PDB entry 7DUK | X-ray diffraction, 3.60 A resolution | chains A and I of the 23 polymer chains in the assembly

# Chain A
Molecule: 30S Ribosomal RNA rRNA
Organism: Thermus thermophilus HB8
Sequence (1522 nucleotides; numbered 0 to 1544 plus 19 insertion-coded residues; 42 numbers in that range are skipped by the numbering (no residue carries them; nothing is unmodelled there); the number before each row is that of its first residue; a row labelled like 190A-190L holds insertion residues (190A, then the next letters in order); numbering starts at 0):
     0 UUUGUUGGAG AGUCUGAUCC UGGCUCAGGG UGAACGCUGG CGGCGUGCCU AAGACAUGCA
    60 AGUCGUGCGG G
    73 CCGCGGGGUU UU
    88 ACUCCG
    95 UGGUC
   101 AGCGGCGGAC GGGUGAGUAA CGCGUGGGU
  129A G
   130 ACCUACCCGG AAGAGGGGGA CAACCCGGGG AAACUCGGGC UAAUCCCCCA UGUGGACCCG
   190 C
190A-190L CCCUUGGGGUGU
   191 GUCCAAAGGG CUUU
   216 GCCCGCUUCC GGAUGGGCCC GCGUCCCAUC AGCUAGUUGG UGGGGUAAUG GCCCACCAAG
   276 GCGACGACGG GUAGCCGGUC UGAGAGGAUG GCCGGCCACA GGGGCACUGA GACACGGGCC
   336 CCACUCCUAC GGGAGGCAGC AGUUAGGAAU CUUCCGCAAU GGGCGCAAGC CUGACGGAGC
   396 GACGCCGCUU GGAGGAAGAA GCCCUUCGGG GUGUAAACUC CUGAA
   442 CCCGGGACGA AACCCCCGAC GA
   474 GGGGACUGAC GGUACCGGG
   494 GUAAUAGCGC CGGCCAACUC CGUGCCAGCA GCCGCGGUAA UACGGAGGGC GCGAGCGUUA
   554 CCCGGAUUCA CUGGGCGUAA AGGGCGUGUA GGCGGCCUGG GGCGUCCCAU GUGAAAGACC
   614 ACGGCUCAAC CGUGGGGGAG CGUGGGAUAC GCUCAGGCUA GACGGUGGGA GAGGGUGGUG
   674 GAAUUCCCGG AGUAGCGGUG AAAUGCGCAG AUACCGGGAG GAACGCCGAU GGCGAAGGCA
   734 GCCACCUGGU CCACCCGUGA CGCUGAGGCG CGAAAGCGUG GGGAGCAAAC CGGAUUAGAU
   794 ACCCGGGUAG UCCACGCCCU AAACGAUGCG CGCUAGGUCU CUGGGUCU
   848 CCUGGGGGCC GAAGCUAACG CGUUAAGCGC GCCGCCUGGG GAGUACGGCC GCAAGGCUGA
   908 AACUCAAAGG AAUUGACGGG GGCCCGCACA AGCGGUGGAG CAUGUGGUUU AAUUCGAAGX
   968 AACGCGAAGA ACCUUACCAG GCCUUGACAU GCUAGG
 1003A G
  1004 AACCCGGGUG AAAGCCUGGG GUGCCCC
1030A-1030D GCGA
  1031 GGGGAGCCCU AGCACAGGUG CUGCAUGGCC GUCGUCAGCU CGUGCCGUGA GGUGUUGGGU
  1091 UAAGUCCCGC AACGAGCGCA ACCCCCGCCG UUAGUUGCCA GCGGUUCGGC CGGGCACUCU
  1151 AACGGGACUG CCCGCGAAA
  1171 GCGGGAGGAA GGAGGGGACG ACGUCUGGUC AGCAUGGCCC UUACGGCCUG GGCGACACAC
  1231 GUGCUACAAU GCCCACUACA AAGCGAUGCC ACCCGGCAAC GGGGAGCUAA UCGCAAAAAG
  1291 GUGGGCCCAG UUCGGAUUGG GGUCUGCAAC CCGACCCCAU GAAGCCGGAA UCGCUAGUAA
  1351 UCGCGGAUCA G
 1361A C
  1362 CAUGCCGCGG UGAAUACGUU CCCGGGCCUU GUACACACXG CCXGUXACGC CAUGGGAGCG
  1422 GGCUCUACCC GAAGUCGCCG GG
  1446 AGCCUACGGG
  1459 CAGGCGCCGA GGGUAGGGCC CGUGACUGGG GCGAAGUCGU AACAAGGUAG CUGUACCGGA
  1519 AGGUGCGGCU GGAUCCACUC CUUUCU
Unresolved in the structure: 0-4, 1534-1538
Modified positions: PSU (pseudouridine-5'-monophosphate) at position 516, 7MG (7N-methyl-8-hydroguanosine-5'-monophosphate) at position 527, M2G (N2-dimethylguanosine-5'-monophosphate) at position 966, 5MC (5-methylcytidine-5'-monophosphate) at position 967, 2MG (2N-methylguanosine-5'-monophosphate) at position 1207, 5MC (5-methylcytidine-5'-monophosphate) at position 1400, 4OC (4n,o2'-methylcytidine-5'-monophosphate) at position 1402, 5MC (5-methylcytidine-5'-monophosphate) at position 1404, 5MC (5-methylcytidine-5'-monophosphate) at position 1407, UR3 (3-methyluridine-5'-monophoshate) at position 1498, MA6 (6N-dimethyladenosine-5'-monophoshate) at position 1518, MA6 (6N-dimethyladenosine-5'-monophoshate) at position 1519, PSU (pseudouridine-5'-monophosphate) at position 1540, PSU (pseudouridine-5'-monophosphate) at position 1541
Bound ions: Mg2+ site 1 near G21 (its only coordinating residue here); Mg2+ site 2 near G28 (its only coordinating residue here); Mg2+ site 3 near G46 (its only coordinating residue here); Mg2+ site 4: A59, C386, U387; Mg2+ site 5: G61, G105; Mg2+ site 6 near G70 (its only coordinating residue here); Mg2+ site 7: G107, G326; Mg2+ site 8: A109, G331; Mg2+ site 9 near G111 (its only coordinating residue here); Mg2+ site 10 near G117 (its only coordinating residue here); Mg2+ site 11: C121, G124, U125; Mg2+ site 12: A151, G168; 89 more Mg2+ sites not listed
Ligand contacts: Sisomicin (SIS; (1S,2S,3R,4S,6R)-4,6-diamino-3-{[(2S,3R)-3-amino-6-(aminomethyl)-3,4-dihydro-2H-pyran-2-yl]oxy}-2-hydroxycyclohexyl 3-deoxy-4-C-methyl-3-(methylamino)-beta-L-arabinopyranoside): 5MC_1404, G1405, U1406, 5MC_1407, A1408, C1409, G1491, A1492, A1493, G1494, U1495

# Chain I
Molecule: 30S ribosomal protein S9
Organism: Thermus thermophilus HB8
UniProtKB: P80374 (RS9_THET8); residue numbers follow UniProt; this construct covers 1-128
Chain sequence (128 residues; row label = number of the first residue in the row):
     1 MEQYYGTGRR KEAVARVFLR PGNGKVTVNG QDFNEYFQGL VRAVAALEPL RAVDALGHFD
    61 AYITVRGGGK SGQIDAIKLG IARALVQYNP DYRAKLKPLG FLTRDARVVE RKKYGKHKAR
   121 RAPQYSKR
Unresolved in the structure: 1

# How chain A and chain I interact
Residue-residue contacts (114):
  G941(A) - Arg121(I)  base contact
  G942(A) - Gln124(I)  hydrogen bond to the base
  U943(A) - Gln124(I)  hydrogen bond to the sugar
  M2G_966(A) - Lys127(I)  sugar contact
  C970(A) - Ser126(I)  hydrogen bond to the base
  C1116(A) - Val108(I)  sugar contact
  G1117(A) - Arg104(I)  hydrogen bond to the phosphate
  G1117(A) - Ala106(I)  sugar contact
  C1118(A) - Arg9(I)  salt bridge to the phosphate
  C1118(A) - Arg83(I)  hydrogen bond to the phosphate
  C1118(A) - Arg104(I)  salt bridge to the phosphate
  C1119(A) - Arg9(I)  salt bridge to the phosphate
  C1119(A) - Arg83(I)  salt bridge to the phosphate
  G1127(A) - Arg16(I)  hydrogen bond to the sugar
  G1127(A) - Arg66(I)  phosphate contact
  C1128(A) - Arg16(I)  sugar contact
  C1128(A) - Arg66(I)  salt bridge to the phosphate
  C1129(A) - Tyr62(I)  phosphate contact
  A1130(A) - Gln3(I)  hydrogen bond to the sugar
  A1130(A) - Phe18(I)  sugar contact
  A1130(A) - Arg20(I)  hydrogen bond to the phosphate
  G1131(A) - Arg20(I)  salt bridge to the phosphate
  C1147(A) - Tyr5(I)  hydrogen bond to the sugar
  C1147(A) - Arg16(I)  hydrogen bond to the base
  U1148(A) - Thr7(I)  hydrogen bond to the phosphate
  U1148(A) - Arg9(I)  phosphate contact
  U1148(A) - Val14(I)  sugar contact
  U1148(A) - Arg16(I)  sugar contact
  C1149(A) - Arg9(I)  salt bridge to the phosphate
  C1149(A) - Val14(I)  phosphate contact
  G1177(A) - Lys97(I)  salt bridge to the phosphate
  G1178(A) - Arg93(I)  salt bridge to the phosphate
  G1178(A) - Lys97(I)  hydrogen bond to the base
  A1179(A) - Arg93(I)  salt bridge to the phosphate
  A1179(A) - Leu102(I)  sugar contact
  A1179(A) - Thr103(I)  phosphate contact
  A1179(A) - Arg104(I)  sugar contact
  A1180(A) - Thr103(I)  hydrogen bond to the phosphate
  G1186(A) - Glu110(I)  sugar contact
  G1186(A) - Lys113(I)  hydrogen bond to the phosphate
  G1186(A) - Arg120(I)  salt bridge to the phosphate
  G1187(A) - Arg111(I)  hydrogen bond to the sugar
  G1187(A) - Lys113(I)  salt bridge to the phosphate
  A1188(A) - Tyr114(I)  hydrogen bond to the phosphate
  C1230(A) - Arg128(I)  sugar contact
  G1231(A) - Ser126(I)  hydrogen bond to the phosphate
  U1232(A) - Gln124(I)  hydrogen bond to the phosphate
  U1232(A) - Tyr125(I)  phosphate contact
  U1232(A) - Ser126(I)  phosphate contact
  G1233(A) - His117(I)  salt bridge to the phosphate
  G1233(A) - Pro123(I)  phosphate contact
  G1233(A) - Gln124(I)  hydrogen bond to the phosphate
  A1248(A) - Tyr36(I)  sugar contact
  A1248(A) - Lys70(I)  hydrogen bond to the sugar
  C1249(A) - Tyr36(I)  hydrogen bond to the sugar
  C1249(A) - Gly67(I)  sugar contact
  C1249(A) - Gly68(I)  hydrogen bond to the sugar
  C1249(A) - Gly69(I)  base contact
  C1249(A) - Lys70(I)  sugar contact
  C1249(A) - Gln73(I)  hydrogen bond to the sugar
  A1250(A) - Gly67(I)  hydrogen bond to the phosphate
  A1250(A) - Gly68(I)  hydrogen bond to the sugar
  A1251(A) - Glu12(I)  sugar contact
  G1290(A) - Leu40(I)  sugar contact
  G1291(A) - Gln38(I)  sugar contact
  G1291(A) - Gly39(I)  sugar contact
  C1342(A) - Gln124(I)  sugar contact
  C1342(A) - Tyr125(I)  phosphate contact
  G1343(A) - Arg121(I)  hydrogen bond to the sugar
  G1343(A) - Ala122(I)  phosphate contact
  G1343(A) - Tyr125(I)  phosphate contact
  C1344(A) - Lys116(I)  salt bridge to the phosphate
  C1344(A) - Arg120(I)  sugar contact
  C1344(A) - Ala122(I)  phosphate contact
  U1345(A) - Arg120(I)  salt bridge to the phosphate
  A1346(A) - Arg120(I)  salt bridge to the phosphate
  G1347(A) - Arg10(I)  hydrogen bond to the base
  G1347(A) - Arg107(I)  hydrogen bond to the base
  G1347(A) - Val108(I)  sugar contact
  G1347(A) - Val109(I)  sugar contact
  G1347(A) - Glu110(I)  hydrogen bond to the phosphate
  U1348(A) - Glu110(I)  sugar contact
  U1348(A) - Arg120(I)  phosphate contact
  A1349(A) - Lys118(I)  salt bridge to the phosphate
  A1349(A) - Arg120(I)  hydrogen bond to the phosphate
  A1349(A) - Arg121(I)  hydrogen bond to the phosphate
  A1350(A) - Lys118(I)  phosphate contact
  A1350(A) - Arg121(I)  salt bridge to the phosphate
  U1351(A) - Lys118(I)  hydrogen bond to the base
  C1366(A) - His117(I)  salt bridge to the phosphate
  C1367(A) - Lys112(I)  salt bridge to the phosphate
  C1367(A) - Tyr114(I)  phosphate contact
  C1367(A) - Gly115(I)  hydrogen bond to the phosphate
  C1367(A) - Lys116(I)  phosphate contact
  G1368(A) - Arg111(I)  salt bridge to the phosphate
  G1368(A) - Lys112(I)  salt bridge to the phosphate
  G1368(A) - Lys113(I)  phosphate contact
  G1368(A) - Tyr114(I)  hydrogen bond to the phosphate
  C1369(A) - Arg111(I)  phosphate contact
  C1369(A) - Lys112(I)  hydrogen bond to the phosphate
  G1370(A) - Glu12(I)  sugar contact
  G1371(A) - Lys11(I)  phosphate contact
  G1371(A) - Glu12(I)  phosphate contact
  G1371(A) - Gly68(I)  phosphate contact
  G1371(A) - Gly69(I)  hydrogen bond to the phosphate
  G1371(A) - Val109(I)  phosphate contact
  U1372(A) - Lys11(I)  salt bridge to the phosphate
  U1372(A) - Gly69(I)  phosphate contact
  U1372(A) - Lys70(I)  phosphate contact
  U1372(A) - Ser71(I)  hydrogen bond to the phosphate
  U1372(A) - Gly72(I)  hydrogen bond to the phosphate
  G1373(A) - Lys11(I)  hydrogen bond to the base
  G1373(A) - Arg42(I)  salt bridge to the phosphate
  G1373(A) - Ser71(I)  hydrogen bond to the phosphate
Other interface residues (no listed pair), chain I (54 interface residues in all): Asp105

# Overview
Chain A and chain I form an interface of 52 and 54 residues respectively; the contacts include 40 hydrogen
bonds and 24 salt bridges. Polar contacts include G942(A)-Gln124(I), C970(A)-Ser126(I) and C1147(A)-Arg16(I).
Ligands of chain A: Sisomicin. A59(A), C386(A) and U387(A) form the Mg2+ site 4.
Chain A is 30S Ribosomal RNA rRNA and chain I is 30S ribosomal protein S9, both from Thermus thermophilus HB8;
the structure, Crystal structure of the Thermus thermophilus (HB8) 30S ribosomal subunit with mRNA and cognate
transfer RNA ..., was determined by X-ray diffraction.
